8XGY - chains A and H of the 11 polymer chains in the assembly; structure by X-ray diffraction, 2.81 A resolution.

[Chain A (and H)]
Molecule: Glutaminyl-peptide cyclotransferase
From: Homo sapiens
Notes: EC 2.3.2.5; chain H of this document is another copy of the same molecule, construct and numbering; everything in this record applies to it too
Reference sequence: Q16769 (QPCT_HUMAN); residue numbers follow UniProt; this construct covers 33-361
Amino-acid sequence (329 residues; numbered 33 to 361; the number before each row is that of its first residue):
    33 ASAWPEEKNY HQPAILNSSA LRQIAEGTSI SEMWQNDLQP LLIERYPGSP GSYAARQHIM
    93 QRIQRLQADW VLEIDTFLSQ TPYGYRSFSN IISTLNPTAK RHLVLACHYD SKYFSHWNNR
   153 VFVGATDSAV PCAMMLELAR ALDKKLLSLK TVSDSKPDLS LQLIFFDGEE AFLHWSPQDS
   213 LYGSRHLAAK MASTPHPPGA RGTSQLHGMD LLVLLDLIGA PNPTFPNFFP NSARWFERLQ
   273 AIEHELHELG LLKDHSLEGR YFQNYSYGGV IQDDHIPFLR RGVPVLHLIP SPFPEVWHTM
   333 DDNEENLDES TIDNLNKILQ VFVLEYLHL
Disordered / not traced: 183-188
Swiss-Prot annotation at these positions:
  - active site (Proton acceptor): Glu201, Asp248
  - binding site (Zn(2+)): Asp159, Glu202, His330
  - glycosylation (N-linked (GlcNAc...) asparagine): Asn49, Asn296
Metal / ion sites: Zn2+: His330 (together with A1D5C)
Residues lining bound ligands:
  - A1D5C ((3Z)-3-(1H-benzimidazol-5-ylmethylidene)-4-[(3R)-1-ethanoylpyrrolidin-3-yl]oxy-1H-indol-2-one): His140, Asp159, Glu201, Glu202, Trp207, Asp248, Leu249, Tyr299, Val302, Ile303, Gln304, Asp305, Ser323, Phe325, Trp329, His330
  - A1D5C: Phe261, Pro262, Asn263

[Chain A / chain H interface]
Residue-residue contacts (7):
  Gln112(A) with Pro114(H)
  Thr113(A) with Gln112(H)
  Pro114(A) with Gln112(H); Gly116(H); Tyr117(H)
  Gly116(A) with Pro114(H), hydrogen bond (backbone-backbone)
  Leu205(A) with Tyr117(H), hydrophobic
Interface residues without a listed pair, chain A (7 interface residues in all): Tyr115, Tyr117
Interface residues without a listed pair, chain H (6 interface residues in all): Thr113, Tyr115

[Overview]
The interface between chain A and chain H involves 7 residues on one side and 6 on the other, with 1 hydrogen
bond. Its one hydrogen bond, Gly116(A)-Pro114(H), is backbone to backbone. Bound to chain A: compound A1D5C
and A1D5C.
Both chains are Glutaminyl-peptide cyclotransferase (Homo sapiens). Entry 8XGY (Crystal structure of human
Golgi resident glutaminyl cyclase in complex with
(R,Z)-3-((1H-benzo[d]imidazol-5-yl)methylene)-4-((1-acetylpyrrolidin-3-yl)oxy)indolin-2-one) was determined by
X-ray diffraction together with 8XFV, 8XGA, 8XGB and 8XGT from the same study.
